1KIC - chains A and B; structure by X-ray diffraction, 1.60 A resolution.

Chain A (and B):
Name: inosine-adenosine-guanosine preferring nucleoside hydrolase
From: Trypanosoma vivax
Notes: EC 3.2.2.1; chain B of this document is another copy of the same molecule, construct and numbering; everything in this record applies to it too
UniProtKB: Q9GPQ4 (Q9GPQ4_TRYVI); numbering as in UniProt (aligned over 2-327)
Chain sequence (339 residues; numbered -12 to 327; 1 number in that range is skipped by the numbering (no residue carries it; nothing is unmodelled there); the number before each row is that of its first residue; numbers below 1 keep their minus sign (Met-12 is residue -12)):
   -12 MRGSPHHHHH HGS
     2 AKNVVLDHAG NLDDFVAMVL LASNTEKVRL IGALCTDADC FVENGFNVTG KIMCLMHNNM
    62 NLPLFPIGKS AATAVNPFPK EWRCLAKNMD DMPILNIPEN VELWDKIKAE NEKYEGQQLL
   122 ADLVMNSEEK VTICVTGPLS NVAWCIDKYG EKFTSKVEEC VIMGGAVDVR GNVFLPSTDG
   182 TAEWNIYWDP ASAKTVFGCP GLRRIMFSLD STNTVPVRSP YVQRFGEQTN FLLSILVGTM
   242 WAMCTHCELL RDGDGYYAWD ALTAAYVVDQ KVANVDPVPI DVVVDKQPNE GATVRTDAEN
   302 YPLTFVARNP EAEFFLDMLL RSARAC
Disordered / not traced: -12 to -1, 247-256 (chain B: -12 to 0, 245-256)
Construct notes: expression tag (-12 to 0); engineered mutation Ala10 (Asp in Q9GPQ4)
Metal / ion sites: Ca2+: Asp15, Thr137, Asp261 (together with inosine); Ni2+: Glu44, Glu113 (together with inosine)
Small-molecule neighbours:
  - inosine (NOS), molecule 1: Asn12, Asp14, Asp15, Asp40, Lys81, Thr137, Met164, Asn173, Glu184, Trp185, Asn186, Tyr257, Trp260, Asp261
  - inosine (NOS), molecule 2: Glu44, Asn48, Lys109, Glu113
  - inosine (NOS), molecule 3: Arg171, Phe175, Leu176, Pro177, Thr179, Asp180, Gly181

Interface between chain A and chain B:
Residue-residue contacts - 52 pairs, chain A then chain B:
  Lys52(A) - Gln224(B)
  Lys88(A) - Ser220(B)  hydrogen bond
  Asn89(A) - Ala243(B)
  Asn89(A) - Met244(B)
  Asp91(A) - Gln224(B)
  Asp92(A) - Ser220(B)  hydrogen bond
  Asp92(A) - Val223(B)
  Asp92(A) - Gln224(B)
  Asp92(A) - Ala243(B)
  Met93(A) - Thr240(B)
  Met93(A) - Ala243(B)  hydrophobic
  Met93(A) - Met244(B)  hydrophobic
  Pro94(A) - Gly227(B)
  Pro94(A) - Thr230(B)
  Pro94(A) - Ser235(B)
  Pro94(A) - Ile236(B)
  Pro94(A) - Gly239(B)
  Pro94(A) - Thr240(B)
  Asn97(A) - Gln224(B)
  Asn97(A) - Gly227(B)
  Ile98(A) - Gly227(B)
  Ile98(A) - Thr230(B)
  Pro99(A) - Gly227(B)
  Pro99(A) - Glu228(B)
  Ser220(A) - Lys88(B)  hydrogen bond
  Ser220(A) - Asp92(B)  hydrogen bond
  Val223(A) - Asp92(B)
  Gln224(A) - Lys52(B)
  Gln224(A) - Asp91(B)
  Gln224(A) - Asp92(B)
  Gln224(A) - Asn97(B)
  Gly227(A) - Pro94(B)
  Gly227(A) - Asn97(B)
  Gly227(A) - Ile98(B)
  Gly227(A) - Pro99(B)
  Glu228(A) - Pro99(B)
  Thr230(A) - Pro94(B)
  Thr230(A) - Ile98(B)
  Ser235(A) - Pro94(B)
  Ile236(A) - Pro94(B)
  Gly239(A) - Pro94(B)
  Thr240(A) - Met93(B)
  Thr240(A) - Pro94(B)
  Ala243(A) - Asn89(B)  hydrogen bond (backbone-side chain)
  Ala243(A) - Asp92(B)
  Ala243(A) - Met93(B)  hydrophobic
  Met244(A) - Asn89(B)
  Met244(A) - Met93(B)
  Met244(A) - Met244(B)  hydrophobic
  Thr246(A) - Lys88(B)
  Thr246(A) - Asn89(B)
  Thr246(A) - Asp92(B)  hydrogen bond
Other interface residues (no listed pair), chain A (26 interface residues in all): Ile95, Phe226, Cys245
Other interface residues (no listed pair), chain B (24 interface residues in all): Ile95, Phe226

Overview:
26 residues of chain A face 24 of chain B across their interface, with 6 hydrogen bonds. Polar contacts
include Lys88(A)-Ser220(B), Asp92(A)-Ser220(B) and Ala243(A)-Asn89(B). Chain A binds 3 copies of inosine.
Asp15(A), Thr137(A) and Asp261(A) form the Ca2+ site.
Chain A and chain B are both inosine-adenosine-guanosine preferring nucleoside hydrolase (Trypanosoma vivax);
the structure, Inosine-adenosine-guanosine preferring nucleoside hydrolase from Trypanosoma vivax: Asp10Ala
mutant in complex with inosine, was determined by X-ray diffraction (same publication as 1KIE).
